Entry 2ZTU (X-ray diffraction, 2.00 A resolution); this record covers chains A and B of the 4 polymer chains in the assembly.

== Chain A (and B) ==
Molecule: D(-)-3-hydroxybutyrate dehydrogenase
From: Pseudomonas fragi
Notes: EC 1.1.1.30; chain B of this document is another copy of the same molecule, construct and numbering; everything in this record applies to it too
UniProtKB: Q5KST5 (Q5KST5_PSEFR); residue numbers follow UniProt; this construct covers 1-260
Sequence (260 residues; row label = number of the first residue in the row):
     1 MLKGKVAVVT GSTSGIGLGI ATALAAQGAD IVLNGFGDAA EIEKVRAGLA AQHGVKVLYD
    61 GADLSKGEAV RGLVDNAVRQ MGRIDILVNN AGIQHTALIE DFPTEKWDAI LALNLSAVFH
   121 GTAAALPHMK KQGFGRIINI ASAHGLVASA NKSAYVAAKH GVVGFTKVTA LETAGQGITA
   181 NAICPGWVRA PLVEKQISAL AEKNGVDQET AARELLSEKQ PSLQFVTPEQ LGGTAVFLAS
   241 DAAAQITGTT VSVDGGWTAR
Unresolved in the structure: 190-214 (chain B: 1-7, 37-57, 189-213)
Construct notes: engineered mutation Ala190 (Thr in Q5KST5)
Ion coordination: Mg2+: Arg260 (shared with 1 residue of chain D)
Residues lining bound ligands: NAD (nicotinamide-adenine-dinucleotide): Gly11, Ser12, Thr13, Ser14, Gly15, Ile16, Gly17, Asn34, Gly35, Phe36, Ala62, Asp63, Leu64, Ser65, Asn90, Ala91, Gly92, Ile93, Leu113, Ile140, Ala141, Ser142, Tyr155, Lys159, Pro185, Gly186, Trp187, Val188
Reported in the primary citation:
  - conformationally variable residues (order/disorder transition, side-chain flip): Gly37 to Val57, Trp187, Arg189 to Arg213, Ala190 to Glu214
  - catalytic residues: Tyr155
  - mutagenesis - Q94A, H144A, K152E, K152Q, K152R, W187A, W187F, W187T, W187Y, Q196A, Q196E, Q196N, L215A, W257F, W257Y: decreased catalytic activity
  - mutagenesis - K152A, Y155F, W257A: abolished catalytic activity
  - mutagenesis - L215V: decreased catalytic activity on D-3-HB
  - mutagenesis - L215V: unchanged catalytic activity on NAD
  - mutagenesis - Y155F: abolished binding to D-3-HB

== How chain A and chain B interact ==
Contacting residue pairs (50):
  Lys167(A) - Ala259(B)
  Leu171(A) - Pro221(B)  hydrophobic
  Leu171(A) - Arg260(B)
  Ala174(A) - Pro221(B)
  Ala174(A) - Ser222(B)
  Gly175(A) - Ser222(B)
  Gly175(A) - Gln224(B)
  Pro221(A) - Leu171(B)  hydrophobic
  Pro221(A) - Ala174(B)  hydrophobic
  Ser222(A) - Ala174(B)
  Ser222(A) - Gly175(B)
  Ser222(A) - Gln245(B)  hydrogen bond
  Gln224(A) - Gly175(B)
  Gln224(A) - Gln245(B)  hydrogen bond
  Phe225(A) - Gln245(B)
  Gln230(A) - Ala242(B)
  Gln230(A) - Ala244(B)
  Gln230(A) - Gln245(B)
  Gly233(A) - Phe237(B)
  Thr234(A) - Phe237(B)
  Phe237(A) - Thr234(B)
  Phe237(A) - Phe237(B)  hydrophobic
  Ala242(A) - Gln230(B)
  Ala244(A) - Gln230(B)
  Gln245(A) - Ser222(B)  hydrogen bond
  Gln245(A) - Gln224(B)  hydrogen bond
  Gln245(A) - Phe225(B)
  Gln245(A) - Val226(B)
  Gln245(A) - Gln230(B)
  Gln245(A) - Val253(B)
  Gln245(A) - Asp254(B)  hydrogen bond (backbone-backbone)
  Gln245(A) - Gly255(B)  hydrogen bond (backbone-backbone)
  Ile246(A) - Ser252(B)
  Ile246(A) - Val253(B)  hydrophobic
  Thr247(A) - Gly255(B)
  Thr247(A) - Gly256(B)
  Gly248(A) - Ala259(B)
  Thr249(A) - Ser252(B)
  Ser252(A) - Ile246(B)
  Ser252(A) - Thr249(B)
  Val253(A) - Gln245(B)
  Val253(A) - Ile246(B)  hydrophobic
  Asp254(A) - Gln245(B)  hydrogen bond (backbone-backbone)
  Gly255(A) - Gln245(B)  hydrogen bond (backbone-backbone)
  Gly255(A) - Thr247(B)
  Gly256(A) - Leu171(B)
  Gly256(A) - Thr247(B)
  Ala259(A) - Lys167(B)
  Ala259(A) - Gly248(B)
  Arg260(A) - Leu171(B)
Interface residues without a listed pair, chain A (29 interface residues in all): Val226, Asp241, Thr250
Interface residues without a listed pair, chain B (29 interface residues in all): Gly233, Thr250, Val251

== Overview ==
Chain A and chain B each contribute 29 residues to their interface; the contacts include 8 hydrogen bonds.
Among the polar pairs are Ser222(A)-Gln245(B), Gln224(A)-Gln245(B) and Gln245(A)-Asp254(B). Bound to chain A:
NAD. The paper reports the catalytic residue Tyr155(A); Q94A, H144A and K152E of chain A, among others, reduce
catalytic activity; 19 substitutions were tested in all.
Both chains are D(-)-3-hydroxybutyrate dehydrogenase (Pseudomonas fragi). Entry 2ZTU (T190A mutant of
D-3-hydroxybutyrate dehydrogenase complexed with NAD+) was determined by X-ray diffraction, deposited together
with 2ZTL, 2ZTM and 2ZTV.
